Entry 9NBB (electron microscopy, 5.90 A resolution (low resolution: residue-level contacts below are approximate; hydrogen-bond / salt-bridge calls are withheld)); this record covers chains B and E of the 6 polymer chains in the assembly.

Chain B:
Name: AUGMIN subunit 2
Source organism: Arabidopsis thaliana
UniProt: O48767 (AUG2_ARATH); residue numbers follow UniProt; this construct covers 1-296
Sequence (296 residues; numbered 1 to 296; the number before each row is that of its first residue):
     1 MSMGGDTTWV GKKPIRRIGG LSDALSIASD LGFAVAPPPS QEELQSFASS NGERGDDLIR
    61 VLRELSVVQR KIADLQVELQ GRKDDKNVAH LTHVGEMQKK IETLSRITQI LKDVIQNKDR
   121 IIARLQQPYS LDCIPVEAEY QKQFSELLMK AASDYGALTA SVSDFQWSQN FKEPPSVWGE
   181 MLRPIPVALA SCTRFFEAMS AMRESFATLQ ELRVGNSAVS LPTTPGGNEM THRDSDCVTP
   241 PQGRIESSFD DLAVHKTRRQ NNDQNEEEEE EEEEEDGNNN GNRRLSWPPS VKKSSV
Not modelled in the structure: 1-25, 161-296

Chain E:
Name: AUGMIN subunit 5
Source organism: Arabidopsis thaliana
UniProt: Q9FMB4 (AUG5_ARATH); aligned to UniProt positions 1-747 over residues 1-747 (the alignment contains insertions or deletions, so no single offset holds)
Sequence (747 residues; row label = number of the first residue in the row):
     1 MQSLSSSAPT PEAILEWLQK EMGYRQLGPY NGSSKSHVPS IDAIRKICRG NMIPIWNFLI
    61 NRVKSEKTVE RIRRNITVHG GSSNASIGSS VNPGKEESKS KGRRKDKTVT GESSSYAEDR
   121 EAALQERELA AKEVERLRNI VRRQRKDLKA RMLEVSREEA ERKRMLDERA NYRHKQALLE
   181 AYDQQCDEAT RIFAEYHKRL QVYVNQANDA QRSVNSSNEV LSSLSANSER EAVYSTVKGT
   241 KSADDVILME TTRERNIRIV CDLLASRMIE RIRNSFPAYE GNGICSLPEL ETAKLGFEYD
   301 GEITDEMKTV IVNSLRGPPL LLQAIAAYTL RIKTLISREM EKIDVRADAE MLRYKFENNR
   361 VTDNSSSDVS SPSNNQLLER QKAHVQQFLA TEDALNKAAE ARDLCHKFIN RLHGSADTAT
   421 HSFVGGTTQS GSNLRQFELD VWGKEREAAG LRASLNTLLS EIQRLNKLCA ERKEAEDSLK
   481 KKWKKIEEFD ARRSELETIY TTLLKANMDA VAFWNQQPLA AREYASATVI PASEVVVDIS
   541 NSAKDFIEKE VSAFFQSPDN SLYMLPATPQ GLARDPSAIP SICRISAALQ YPAGLEGSDA
   601 SLASVLESLE FCLRVRGSEA CVLEDLAKAI DLVHIRQDLV ESGHSLLDHA FRAQQKYERT
   661 TNYCLDLASE QENTISDQWL PELRTAVQNA QASSEHCKYV RGLLDEWWEQ PASTVVDWVT
   721 VDGQSVAAWQ NHVKQLLAFY DKESLRT
Not modelled in the structure: 1-180, 552-747

Interface between chain B and chain E:
Contacting residue pairs - 6 pairs, chain B then chain E:
  Phe144(B) with Glu476(E)
  Glu146(B) with Arg472(E)
  Leu147(B) with Arg472(E); Lys473(E)
  Lys150(B) with Leu468(E)
  Asp154(B) with Cys469(E)

Summary:
The chain B/chain E interface involves 5 residues from each chain.
Chain B is AUGMIN subunit 2 and chain E is AUGMIN subunit 5, both from Arabidopsis thaliana; the structure,
Augmin/V junction(closed), was determined by electron microscopy, deposited together with 9NA8, 9NA9, 9NBA and
9NBD.
